PDB entry 3M3Y | X-ray diffraction, 3.18 A resolution | chains C and K of the 13 polymer chains in the assembly

# Chain C
Name: DNA-directed RNA polymerase II subunit RPB3
From: Saccharomyces cerevisiae
UniProt: P16370 (RPB3_YEAST); numbering as in UniProt (aligned over 1-318)
Amino-acid sequence (318 residues; row label = number of the first residue in the row):
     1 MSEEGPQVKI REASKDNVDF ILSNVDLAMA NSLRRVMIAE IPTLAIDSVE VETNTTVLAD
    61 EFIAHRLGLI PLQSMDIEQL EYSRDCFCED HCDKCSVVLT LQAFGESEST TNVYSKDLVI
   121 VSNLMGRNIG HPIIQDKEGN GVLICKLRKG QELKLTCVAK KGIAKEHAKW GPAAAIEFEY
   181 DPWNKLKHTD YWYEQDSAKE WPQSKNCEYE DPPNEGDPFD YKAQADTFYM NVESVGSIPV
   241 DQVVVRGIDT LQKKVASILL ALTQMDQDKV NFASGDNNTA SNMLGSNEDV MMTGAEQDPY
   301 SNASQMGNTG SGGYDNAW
Unresolved in the structure: 1-2, 269-318
Bound ions: Zn2+: Cys-86, Cys-88, Cys-92, Cys-95
Swiss-Prot annotation at these positions:
  - binding site (Zn(2+)): Cys-86, Cys-88, Cys-92, Cys-95
  - modified residue: Ser-2 (N-acetylserine)
  - natural variant: Ala-30 (A30D: In mutant RPB3-1)
  - mutagenesis: Lys-9 (K9E: Transcript termination readthrough)

# Chain K
Name: DNA-directed RNA polymerase II subunit RPB11
From: Saccharomyces cerevisiae
UniProt: P38902 (RPB11_YEAST); residues 1-120 here = UniProt positions 1-120
Amino-acid sequence (120 residues; numbered 1 to 120; the number before each row is that of its first residue):
     1 MNAPDRFELF LLGEGESKLK IDPDTKAPNA VVITFEKEDH TLGNLIRAEL LNDRKVLFAA
    61 YKVEHPFFAR FKLRIQTTEG YDPKDALKNA CNSIINKLGA LKTNFETEWN LQTLAADDAF
Unresolved in the structure: 115-120
Swiss-Prot annotation at these positions:
  - mutagenesis: Glu-108 (E108G/V: Transcript termination readthrough; E108K: Transcript termination readthrough. Lethal), Leu-111 (L111P: Transcript termination readthrough), Leu-114 (L114P: Transcript termination readthrough)

# Chain C / chain K interface
Pairs across the interface (77; chain C residue first):
  Glu-3(C) with Asn-104(K), hydrogen bond (backbone-side chain)
  Glu-4(C) with Ala-100(K); Asn-104(K)
  Pro-6(C) with Lys-97(K); Leu-101(K), hydrophobic; Asn-104(K), hydrogen bond (backbone-side chain)
  Gln-7(C) with Asn-104(K)
  Val-8(C) with Leu-101(K), hydrophobic; Asn-104(K); Phe-105(K), hydrophobic; Glu-108(K)
  Ile-10(C) with Phe-105(K), hydrophobic; Glu-108(K); Gln-112(K)
  Ala-13(C) with Trp-109(K), hydrophobic; Thr-113(K); Leu-114(K)
  Ser-14(C) with Trp-109(K); Leu-114(K)
  Val-18(C) with Trp-109(K), hydrophobic
  Leu-22(C) with Leu-101(K), hydrophobic
  Asp-26(C) with Ala-48(K); Asn-52(K)
  Ala-28(C) with Asn-44(K); Leu-45(K); Ala-48(K), hydrophobic
  Met-29(C) with Leu-45(K), hydrophobic; Lys-97(K)
  Ser-32(C) with His-40(K); Thr-41(K), hydrogen bond (side chain-backbone)
  Arg-35(C) with Asp-39(K), salt bridge; His-40(K); Thr-41(K), hydrogen bond
  Val-36(C) with Thr-41(K)
  Glu-40(C) with Thr-41(K)
  Arg-84(C) with Phe-10(K); Leu-11(K)
  Ile-163(C) with Phe-10(K), hydrophobic
  Lys-165(C) with Arg-6(K), hydrogen bond (backbone-side chain); Leu-9(K); Asp-39(K), salt bridge
  Glu-166(C) with Arg-6(K), hydrogen bond (backbone-side chain); Phe-10(K)
  His-167(C) with Arg-6(K)
  Asp-241(C) with Phe-105(K); Trp-109(K), hydrogen bond
  Val-244(C) with Phe-105(K), hydrophobic
  Val-245(C) with Lys-102(K); Phe-105(K), hydrophobic; Glu-106(K)
  Ile-248(C) with Leu-98(K); Leu-101(K), hydrophobic
  Asp-249(C) with Lys-102(K)
  Leu-251(C) with Leu-45(K), hydrophobic; Leu-98(K), hydrophobic
  Gln-252(C) with Ile-95(K); Gly-99(K); Lys-102(K), hydrogen bond
  Lys-254(C) with Glu-38(K), salt bridge; Leu-42(K)
  Val-255(C) with Leu-42(K), hydrophobic; Cys-91(K); Ile-95(K), hydrophobic
  Ile-258(C) with Lys-18(K); Phe-35(K), hydrophobic; Leu-42(K), hydrophobic; Cys-91(K), hydrophobic
  Leu-259(C) with Lys-88(K); Cys-91(K), hydrophobic; Asn-92(K); Ile-95(K), hydrophobic
  Leu-262(C) with Leu-19(K), hydrophobic; Leu-87(K), hydrophobic; Lys-88(K)
  Thr-263(C) with Lys-88(K)
  Met-265(C) with Leu-19(K); Lys-20(K)
Other interface residues (no listed pair), chain C (45 interface residues in all): Gly-5, Lys-9, Phe-20, Leu-33, Ala-164, Val-240, Ala-256, Ser-257, Ala-261
Other interface residues (no listed pair), chain K (42 interface residues in all): Phe-7, Ile-21, Ala-69, Lys-84, Ile-94, Asn-96

# In short
The interface between chain C and chain K involves 45 residues on one side and 42 on the other; the contacts
include 8 hydrogen bonds and 3 salt bridges. Polar pairs include Arg-35(C)/Asp-39(K), Lys-165(C)/Asp-39(K) and
Lys-254(C)/Glu-38(K).
Here chain C is DNA-directed RNA polymerase II subunit RPB3 and chain K is DNA-directed RNA polymerase II
subunit RPB11, both from Saccharomyces cerevisiae. Entry 3M3Y (RNA polymerase II elongation complex C) was
determined by X-ray diffraction, deposited together with 3M4O.
